Entry 8SV1 (electron microscopy, 3.50 A resolution); this record covers chains a and b of the 6 polymer chains in the assembly.

# Chain a
Name: Caspase-1
Organism: Homo sapiens
Notes: fragment: subunit P20
UniProtKB: P29466 (CASP1_HUMAN); residues 150-297 here = UniProt positions 150-297
Chain sequence (148 residues; row label = number of the first residue in the row):
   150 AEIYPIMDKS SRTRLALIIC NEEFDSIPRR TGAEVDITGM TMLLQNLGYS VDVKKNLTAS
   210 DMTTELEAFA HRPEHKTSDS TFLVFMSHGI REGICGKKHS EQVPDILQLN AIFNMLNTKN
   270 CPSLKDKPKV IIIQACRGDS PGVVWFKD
Curated features (UniProtKB/Swiss-Prot):
  - active site: His237, Cys285
From the paper describing this entry:
  - catalytic residues: Cys285 (citing earlier work)
  - mutagenesis - R179D: abolished catalytic activity with Interleukin-18
  - mutagenesis - W294N, K296D: decreased catalytic activity with Interleukin-18

# Chain b
Name: Caspase-1
Organism: Homo sapiens
Notes: EC 3.4.22.36; fragment: subunit P10
UniProtKB: P29466 (CASP1_HUMAN); residues 317-404 here = UniProt positions 317-404
Chain sequence (88 residues; each row starts with the number of its first residue):
   317 AIKKAHIEKD FIAFCSSTPD NVSWRHPTMG SVFIGRLIEH MQEYACSCDV EEIFRKVRFS
   377 FEQPDGRAQM PTTERVTLTR CFYLFPGH
From the paper describing this entry:
  - specificity-determining residues: Lys320, Arg383 (by similarity / conservation)
  - mutagenesis - R341E, R383E: abolished catalytic activity with Interleukin-18

# Interface between chain a and chain b
Pairs across the interface (101):
  Ala150(a) with Arg396(b), hydrogen bond (backbone-side chain)
  Glu151(a) with Arg396(b); Cys397(b), hydrogen bond (backbone-backbone)
  Ile152(a) with Arg396(b); Cys397(b); Tyr399(b), hydrophobic
  Tyr153(a) with Asp326(b), hydrogen bond; Leu394(b); Thr395(b), hydrogen bond (side chain-backbone); Arg396(b), hydrogen bond (side chain-backbone); Cys397(b), hydrogen bond (backbone-backbone); Phe398(b), hydrophobic
  Ile155(a) with His404(b)
  Lys158(a) with Gly403(b), hydrogen bond (side chain-backbone); His404(b)
  Arg161(a) with Gly403(b)
  Arg163(a) with Leu400(b)
  Arg179(a) with Arg341(b); Ser347(b)
  Thr180(a) with Arg341(b), hydrogen bond (backbone-side chain); Pro343(b), hydrogen bond (side chain-backbone)
  Gly181(a) with Pro343(b), hydrogen bond (backbone-backbone); Gly346(b)
  Val184(a) with Thr344(b); Met345(b)
  Asp185(a) with Ser347(b), hydrogen bond; Ile350(b)
  Met189(a) with Ile350(b), hydrophobic; Ile354(b), hydrophobic
  Leu192(a) with Ile354(b); Met357(b), hydrophobic; Gln358(b)
  Asn195(a) with Gln358(b)
  Leu196(a) with Leu400(b), hydrophobic; Pro402(b), hydrophobic; Gly403(b)
  Tyr198(a) with Leu400(b)
  Ser229(a) with Phe398(b)
  Phe231(a) with Met357(b), hydrophobic; Leu400(b), hydrophobic
  Met235(a) with Ile350(b), hydrophobic
  Arg240(a) with Asp336(b), salt bridge
  Asn259(a) with Arg391(b), hydrogen bond
  Phe262(a) with Glu324(b); Phe327(b); Ala329(b), hydrophobic; Arg391(b)
  Leu265(a) with Phe327(b)
  Asn266(a) with Ile323(b); Glu324(b)
  Thr267(a) with Ala321(b); His322(b); Ile323(b)
  Lys274(a) with Ala321(b)
  Asp275(a) with Lys325(b), salt bridge; Arg396(b), salt bridge
  Lys276(a) with Asp326(b)
  Pro277(a) with Asp326(b)
  Lys278(a) with Asp326(b), hydrogen bond (side chain-backbone); Phe327(b); Ile328(b), hydrogen bond (backbone-backbone)
  Val279(a) with Ile328(b), hydrophobic; Val366(b), hydrophobic; Phe370(b), hydrophobic; Phe398(b), hydrophobic
  Ile280(a) with Ile328(b), hydrogen bond (backbone-backbone); Ala329(b); Phe330(b), hydrogen bond (backbone-backbone)
  Ile281(a) with Phe330(b), hydrophobic; Leu353(b), hydrophobic; Phe370(b), hydrophobic
  Ile282(a) with Phe330(b), hydrogen bond (backbone-backbone); Cys331(b); Ser332(b), hydrogen bond (backbone-backbone); Phe349(b)
  Gln283(a) with Ser332(b); Ser339(b), hydrogen bond; Trp340(b), hydrogen bond (side chain-backbone); Ser347(b), hydrogen bond; Phe349(b); Ile350(b)
  Ala284(a) with Ser332(b); Ser333(b)
  Cys285(a) with Val338(b), hydrophobic; Ser339(b), hydrogen bond (side chain-backbone)
  Arg286(a) with Cys331(b), hydrogen bond; Ser333(b); Thr334(b); Pro335(b); Asp336(b), hydrogen bond (backbone-backbone); Asn337(b), hydrogen bond (backbone-backbone); Glu390(b), salt bridge
  Gly287(a) with Asp336(b); Asn337(b), hydrogen bond (backbone-backbone); Val338(b)
  Asp288(a) with Val338(b)
  Ser289(a) with Asp336(b); Asn337(b); Val338(b), hydrogen bond (backbone-backbone)
  Pro290(a) with Ala384(b)
  Gly291(a) with Asn337(b)
Also at the interface, not in a pair above, chain a (52 interface residues in all): Arg178, Gly188, Val233, His237, Leu258, Lys268, Val292
Also at the interface, not in a pair above, chain b (50 interface residues in all): His342, Pro380, Phe401

# In short
The interface between chain a and chain b involves 52 residues on one side and 50 on the other, with 27
hydrogen bonds and 4 salt bridges. Polar pairs include Arg240(a)-Asp336(b), Asp275(a)-Lys325(b) and
Asp275(a)-Arg396(b). From the paper: the catalytic residue Cys285(a); W294N and K296D of chain a reduce
catalytic activity with Interleukin-18; 5 substitutions were tested in all.
Chain a is Caspase-1 and chain b is Caspase-1, both from Homo sapiens; the structure, Caspase-1 complex with
interleukin-18, was determined by electron microscopy.
